PDB entry 5CNV | X-ray diffraction, 3.20 A resolution | chains C and D of the 8 polymer chains in the assembly

# Chain C (and D)
Protein: Ribonucleoside-diphosphate reductase 1 subunit alpha
From: Escherichia coli (strain K12)
Notes: EC 1.17.4.1; chain D of this document is another copy of the same molecule, construct and numbering; everything in this record applies to it too
Reference sequence: P00452 (RIR1_ECOLI); residues 1-761 here = UniProt positions 1-761
Amino-acid sequence (761 residues; row label = number of the first residue in the row):
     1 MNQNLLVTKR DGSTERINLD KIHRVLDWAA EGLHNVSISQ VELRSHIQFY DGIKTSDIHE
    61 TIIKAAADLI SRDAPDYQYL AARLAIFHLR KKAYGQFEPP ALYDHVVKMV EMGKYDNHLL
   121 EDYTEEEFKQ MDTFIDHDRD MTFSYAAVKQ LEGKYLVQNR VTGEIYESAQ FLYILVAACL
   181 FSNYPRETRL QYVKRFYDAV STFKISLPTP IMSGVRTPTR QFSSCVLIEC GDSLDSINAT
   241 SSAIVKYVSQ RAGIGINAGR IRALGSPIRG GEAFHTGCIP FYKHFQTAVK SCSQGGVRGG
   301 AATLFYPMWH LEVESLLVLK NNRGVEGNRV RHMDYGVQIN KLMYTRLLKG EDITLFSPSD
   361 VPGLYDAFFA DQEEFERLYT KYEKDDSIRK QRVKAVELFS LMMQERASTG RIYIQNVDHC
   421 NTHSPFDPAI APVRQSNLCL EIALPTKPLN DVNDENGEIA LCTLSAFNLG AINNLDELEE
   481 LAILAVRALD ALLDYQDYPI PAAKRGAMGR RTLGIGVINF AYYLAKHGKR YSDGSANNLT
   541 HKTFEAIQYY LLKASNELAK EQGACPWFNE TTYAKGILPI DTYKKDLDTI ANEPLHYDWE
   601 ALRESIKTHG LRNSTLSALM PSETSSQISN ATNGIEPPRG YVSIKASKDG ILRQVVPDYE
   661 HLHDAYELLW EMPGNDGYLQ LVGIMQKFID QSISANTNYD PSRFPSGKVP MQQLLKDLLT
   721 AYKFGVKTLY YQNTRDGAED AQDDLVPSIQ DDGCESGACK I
Unresolved in the structure: 1-3, 738-761
Small-molecule neighbours:
  - 2'-deoxyadenosine-5'-diphosphate (DAT): Val7, Lys9, Arg10, Glu15, Arg16, Ile17, Asn18, Lys21, Ile22, Val25, Thr55, Ile58, His59, Ile62, Phe87, Lys91
  - GDP (guanosine-5'-diphosphate): Tyr155, Pro208, Thr209, Pro210, Ser224, Cys225, Ala252, Gly253, Arg298, Gly299, Gly300, Ala301, Asn437, Leu438, Cys439, Glu441, Leu464, Met620, Pro621, Ser622, Glu623, Thr624, Ser625
  - dTTP (TTP), molecule 1: Lys9, Glu15, Lys21, Arg24, Val25, Trp28, Phe87, Lys91, Phe97
  - dTTP (TTP), molecule 2: Asp232, Ser233, Leu234, Ile237, Ile261, Arg262, Pro267, Ile268, Arg269, His275, Thr276, Phe281
UniProt features mapped onto this chain:
  - active site: Asn437 (Proton acceptor), Cys439 (Cysteine radical intermediate), Glu441 (Proton acceptor)
  - binding site (ATP): Lys9, Glu15 to Lys21, Thr55, Lys91
  - binding site (GDP): Thr209, Asn437, Glu441, Glu623 to Ser625
  - binding site (dTTP): Asp232 to Leu234, Arg262, Arg269
  - site: Cys225 (Important for hydrogen atom transfer), Cys462 (Important for hydrogen atom transfer), Tyr730 (Important for electron transfer), Tyr731 (Important for electron transfer), Cys754 (Interacts with thioredoxin/glutaredoxin), Cys759 (Interacts with thioredoxin/glutaredoxin)
  - modified residue: Lys283 (N6-acetyllysine)
Reported in the primary citation:
  - binding site for GDP: Thr209, Ala252, Arg298, Gly299, Asn437, Glu441, Ser622, Ser625
  - binding site for dTTP: Asp232, Leu234, Arg269, His275, Cys292
  - specificity-determining residues: Gly299
  - mutagenesis - R298A: decreased catalytic activity on GDP
  - mutagenesis - Q294A: increased catalytic activity on GDP/TTP
  - catalytic residues: Cys225, Glu441 (citing earlier work)
  - mutagenesis - Q294A: unchanged catalytic activity on ADP/dGTP

# How chain C and chain D interact
Residue-residue contacts - 73 pairs, chain C then chain D:
  Lys114(C) with Gly270(D)
  Gln158(C) with Gly271(D)
  Asn159(C) with Gly270(D); Gly271(D)
  Arg160(C) with Gly271(D), hydrogen bond (backbone-backbone); Glu272(D); Ala273(D); Phe274(D)
  Val161(C) with Gly265(D); Pro267(D), hydrophobic; Ala273(D)
  Pro218(C) with Glu272(D)
  Thr219(C) with Arg269(D); Glu272(D), hydrogen bond
  Leu234(C) with Val245(D), hydrophobic; Ser249(D)
  Asp235(C) with Lys246(D), salt bridge
  Asn238(C) with Ser242(D), hydrogen bond (side chain-backbone); Val245(D)
  Ser241(C) with His284(D), hydrogen bond
  Ser242(C) with Asn238(D), hydrogen bond (backbone-side chain); Ser242(D)
  Val245(C) with Leu234(D), hydrophobic; Asn238(D)
  Lys246(C) with Asp235(D), salt bridge
  Ser249(C) with Leu234(D); Arg269(D)
  Gly265(C) with Val161(D)
  Pro267(C) with Val161(D), hydrophobic
  Arg269(C) with Thr219(D); Ser249(D)
  Gly270(C) with Lys114(D); Asn159(D)
  Gly271(C) with Asn159(D); Arg160(D), hydrogen bond (backbone-backbone)
  Glu272(C) with Arg160(D); Pro218(D); Thr219(D), hydrogen bond
  Ala273(C) with Arg160(D); Val161(D)
  Phe274(C) with Arg160(D); Gly295(D)
  Thr276(C) with Ser291(D), hydrogen bond (side chain-backbone); Cys292(D); Gln294(D); Gly295(D)
  Pro280(C) with Lys290(D); Ser291(D)
  Phe281(C) with Ser291(D); Cys292(D), hydrophobic
  Lys283(C) with Thr287(D)
  His284(C) with Ser241(D), hydrogen bond; His284(D); Thr287(D), hydrogen bond; Ala288(D), hydrogen bond (side chain-backbone)
  Thr287(C) with Lys283(D); His284(D), hydrogen bond; Thr287(D), hydrogen bond
  Ala288(C) with His284(D), hydrogen bond (backbone-side chain)
  Lys290(C) with Pro280(D)
  Ser291(C) with Thr276(D), hydrogen bond (backbone-side chain); Pro280(D); Phe281(D)
  Cys292(C) with Thr276(D); Phe281(D), hydrophobic
  Gln294(C) with Thr276(D)
  Gly295(C) with Ala273(D); Phe274(D), hydrogen bond (backbone-backbone); Thr276(D)
  Glu326(C) with His332(D), salt bridge
  His332(C) with Glu326(D), salt bridge
  Asp451(C) with Asn453(D), hydrogen bond
  Asn453(C) with Asp451(D), hydrogen bond
Interface residues without a listed pair, chain C (44 interface residues in all): Gln250, Ser266, Ser293, Gly296, Val452
Interface residues without a listed pair, chain D (42 interface residues in all): Gly113, Gln158, Ser266, Val452

# In short
Chain C and chain D form an interface of 44 and 42 residues respectively, with 18 hydrogen bonds and 4 salt
bridges. Polar pairs include Asp235(C)-Lys246(D), Glu326(C)-His332(D) and Thr219(C)-Glu272(D). Chain C binds
GDP, 2'-deoxyadenosine-5'-diphosphate and dTTP. From the paper: catalytic residues Cys225(C) and Glu441(C);
R298A of chain C reduces catalytic activity on GDP.
Chain C and chain D are both Ribonucleoside-diphosphate reductase 1 subunit alpha (Escherichia coli (strain
K12)); the structure, Crystal structure of the dATP inhibited E. coli class Ia ribonucleotide reductase
complex bound to GDP ..., was determined by X-ray diffraction together with 5CNS, 5CNT and 5CNU from the same
study.
